2BEU - chains A and B of the 3 polymer chains in the assembly; structure by X-ray diffraction, 1.89 A resolution.

Chain A:
Molecule: 2-oxoisovalerate dehydrogenase alpha subunit
From: Homo sapiens
Notes: EC 1.2.4.4
UniProtKB: P12694 (ODBA_HUMAN); residues 1-400 here correspond to UniProt positions 46-445 (UniProt number = residue number + 45)
Amino-acid sequence (400 residues; row label = number of the first residue in the row):
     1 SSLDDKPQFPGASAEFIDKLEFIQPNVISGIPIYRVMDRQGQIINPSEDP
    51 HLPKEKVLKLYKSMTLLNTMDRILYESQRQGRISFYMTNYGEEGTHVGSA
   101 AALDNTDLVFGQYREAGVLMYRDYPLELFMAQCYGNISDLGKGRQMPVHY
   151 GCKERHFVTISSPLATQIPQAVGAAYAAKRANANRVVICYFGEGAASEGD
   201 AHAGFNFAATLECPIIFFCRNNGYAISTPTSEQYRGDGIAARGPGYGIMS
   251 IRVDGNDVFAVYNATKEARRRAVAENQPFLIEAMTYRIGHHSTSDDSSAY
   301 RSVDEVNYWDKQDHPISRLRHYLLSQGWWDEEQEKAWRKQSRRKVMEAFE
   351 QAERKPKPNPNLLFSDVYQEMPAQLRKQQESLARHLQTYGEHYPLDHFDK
Not modelled in the structure: 1-5, 302-306
Metal / ion sites: K+: S161, P163, T166, Q167; Mn2+: E193, N222, Y224 (together with THV)
Ligand contacts: THV (C2-1-hydroxy-3-methyl-propyl-thiamin diphosphate): F85, M87, E92, Q112, Y113, R114, S162, P163, L164, G192, E193, G194, A195, E198, R220, N222, Y224, A225, I226, H291
UniProt features mapped onto this chain:
  - binding site (thiamine diphosphate): Y113, R114, S162, G194, A195, R220, H291
  - binding site (K(+)): S161, P163, T166, Q167
  - binding site (Mg(2+)): E193, N222, Y224
  - modified residue: S292 (Phosphoserine), T293 (Phosphothreonine), S294 (Phosphoserine), S302 (Phosphoserine), K311 (N6-acetyllysine), K335 (N6-succinyllysine)

Chain B:
Molecule: 2-oxoisovalerate dehydrogenase beta subunit
From: Homo sapiens
Notes: EC 1.2.4.4
UniProtKB: P21953 (ODBB_HUMAN); residues 1-342 here correspond to UniProt positions 51-392 (UniProt number = residue number + 50)
Amino-acid sequence (342 residues; each row starts with the number of its first residue):
     1 VAHFTFQPDPEPREYGQTQKMNLFQSVTSALDNSLAKDPTAVIFGEDVAF
    51 GGVFRCTVGLRDKYGKDRVFNTPLCEQGIVGFGIGIAVTGATAIAEIQFA
   101 DYIFPAFDQIVNEAAKYRYRSGDLFNCGSLTIRSPWGCVGHGALYHSQSP
   151 EAFFAHCPGIKVVIPRSPFQAKGLLLSCIEDKNPCIFFEPKILYRAAAEE
   201 VPIEPYNIPLSQAEVIQEGSDVTLVAWGTQVHVIREVASMAKEKLGVSCE
   251 VIDLRTIIPWDVDTICKSVIKTGRLLISHEAPLTGGFASEISSTVQEECF
   301 LNLEAPISRVCGYDTPFPHIFEPFYIPDKWKCYDALRKMINY
Not modelled in the structure: 1, 8-13
Metal / ion sites: K+: G128, L130, T131, C178, D181, N183
Ligand contacts: THV (C2-1-hydroxy-3-methyl-propyl-thiamin diphosphate): E46, D47, L74, E76, Q98, Y102, H146
UniProt features mapped onto this chain:
  - binding site (thiamine diphosphate): Y102
  - binding site (K(+)): G128, L130, T131, C178, D181, N183
  - modified residue (N6-acetyllysine): K182, K191

Chain A / chain B interface:
Contacting residue pairs (85; chain A residue first):
  F110(A) with Y117(B)
  L140(A) with S121(B); G122(B); L124(B), hydrophobic
  K142(A) with G122(B)
  R144(A) with Y119(B), hydrogen bond (side chain-backbone); G122(B)
  Q145(A) with R120(B)
  G151(A) with L124(B)
  C152(A) with F125(B)
  K153(A) with L124(B); F125(B)
  F157(A) with F125(B)
  V158(A) with Y117(B); F125(B), hydrophobic
  T159(A) with R120(B); S121(B); F125(B)
  S161(A) with E113(B), hydrogen bond; R120(B), hydrogen bond
  P163(A) with E113(B)
  T166(A) with D108(B); Q109(B), hydrogen bond (backbone-side chain); E113(B), hydrogen bond
  P169(A) with G81(B); F82(B); Q109(B)
  Q170(A) with G81(B); I84(B); G85(B); Q109(B), hydrogen bond; E113(B), hydrogen bond; Y117(B), hydrogen bond
  V172(A) with F82(B), hydrophobic
  G173(A) with F82(B); G85(B); I86(B)
  A174(A) with G85(B); I86(B); T89(B)
  Y176(A) with D67(B), hydrogen bond (side chain-backbone); F70(B); F82(B), hydrophobic
  A177(A) with T89(B)
  R180(A) with P39(B), hydrogen bond (side chain-backbone); T40(B); V42(B); D67(B), salt bridge; R68(B)
  G199(A) with Q77(B)
  D200(A) with Q77(B), hydrogen bond; Q109(B), hydrogen bond
  A203(A) with C75(B), hydrophobic; G78(B)
  N206(A) with P73(B)
  F207(A) with T72(B); P73(B); C75(B); G78(B); I79(B); F82(B), hydrophobic
  T210(A) with P73(B)
  L211(A) with F70(B), hydrophobic; N71(B); F82(B), hydrophobic
  L363(A) with Y119(B), hydrogen bond (backbone-side chain)
  S365(A) with Y119(B)
  D366(A) with R118(B); Y119(B), hydrogen bond (backbone-backbone); G122(B); D123(B)
  V367(A) with Y119(B), hydrophobic; P158(B), hydrophobic; G159(B)
  Y368(A) with G159(B), hydrogen bond (side chain-backbone); I160(B), hydrogen bond (side chain-backbone); K161(B); N183(B)
  Q369(A) with R118(B); K182(B); N183(B), hydrogen bond (backbone-side chain)
  E370(A) with K161(B), salt bridge; N183(B), hydrogen bond
  Q374(A) with V262(B)
  K377(A) with E298(B), salt bridge
Also at the interface, not in a pair above, chain A (41 interface residues in all): G141, L362, P372
Also at the interface, not in a pair above, chain B (46 interface residues in all): A41, V88, N112, A115, C157, I258, P259

Summary:
41 residues of chain A face 46 of chain B across their interface, with 18 hydrogen bonds and 3 salt bridges.
Polar pairs include R180(A)-D67(B), E370(A)-K161(B) and K377(A)-E298(B). Compound THV is bound between chain A
and chain B.
Chain A is 2-oxoisovalerate dehydrogenase alpha subunit and chain B is 2-oxoisovalerate dehydrogenase beta
subunit, both from Homo sapiens; the structure, Reactivity modulation of human branched-chain alpha-ketoacid
dehydrogenase by an internal molecular switch, was determined by X-ray diffraction together with 1WCI, 2BEV,
2BEW, 2BFB, 2BFC, 2BFD, 2BFE and 2BFF from the same study.
